Entry 6T4A (X-ray diffraction, 1.31 A resolution); this record covers chains L and H of the 3 polymer chains in the assembly.

== Chain L ==
Molecule: Prothrombin
Source organism: Homo sapiens
Notes: EC 3.4.21.5
UniProt: P00734 (THRB_HUMAN); the construct lacks a stretch of the UniProt sequence, so the offset changes along the chain: -4 to 0 = UniProt 328-332; 1-14 = UniProt 336-349; 15-17 = UniProt 361-363
Amino-acid sequence (36 residues; each row starts with the number of its first residue; a row labelled like 14A-14K holds insertion residues (14A, then the next letters in order); numbers below 1 keep their minus sign (Thr-4 is residue -4)):
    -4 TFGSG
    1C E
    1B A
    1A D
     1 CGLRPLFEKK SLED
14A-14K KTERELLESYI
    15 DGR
Not modelled in the structure: -4 to 0, 15-17
Swiss-Prot annotation at these positions:
  - site: Arg17 (Cleavage)

== Chain H ==
Molecule: Prothrombin
Source organism: Homo sapiens
Notes: EC 3.4.21.5
UniProt: P00734 (THRB_HUMAN); the construct lacks a stretch of the UniProt sequence and is renumbered around it, so the offset changes along the chain: 16-36 = UniProt 364-384; 37-60 = UniProt 386-409; 61-77 = UniProt 419-435; 78-97 = UniProt 437-456; 7 more segments
Amino-acid sequence (259 residues; each row starts with the number of its first residue; note: 3 numbers in that range are skipped by the numbering (no residue carries them; nothing is unmodelled there); a row labelled like 60A-60I holds insertion residues (60A, then the next letters in order)):
    16 IVEGSDAEIG MSPWQVMLFR K
   36A S
    37 PQELLCGASL ISDRWVLTAA HCLL
60A-60I YPPWDKNFT
    61 ENDLLVRIGK HSRTRYE
   77A R
    78 NIEKISMLEK IYIHPRYNWR
   97A E
    98 NLDRDIALMK LKKPVAFSDY IHPVCLPDRE TA
129A-129C ASL
   130 LQAGYKGRVT GWGNLKET
147A-147G WTANVGK
   150 GQPSVLQVVN LPIVERPVCK DSTRIRITDN MFCAG
  184A Y
   185 KP
186A-186D DEGK
   187 RGDACEGDSG GPFVMKSP
204A-204B FN
   205 NRWYQMGIVS WGE
   219 GCD
  221A R
   222 DGKYGFYTHV FRLKKWIQKV IDQFGE
Not modelled in the structure: 147A-147G, 247
Disulfide bonds: Cys42-Cys58, Cys168-Cys182, Cys191-Cys220
Covalently attached groups: N-acetylglucosamine (NAG) linked to Asn60G
Ion coordination: Na+ site 1: Lys169, Thr172, Phe204A; Na+ site 2: Arg221A, Lys224
Small-molecule neighbours: D-Phe-Pro-p-aminopyridine (J5K; (2S)-1-[(2R)-2-azanyl-3-phenyl-propanoyl]-N-[(6-azanylpyridin-3-yl)methyl]pyrrolidine-2-carboxamide): His57, Tyr60A, Trp60D, Glu97A, Asn98, Leu99, Ile174, Asp189, Ala190, Cys191, Glu192, Ser195, Val213, Ser214, Trp215, Gly216, Glu217, Gly219, Cys220
Swiss-Prot annotation at these positions:
  - region: Ala183 to Val200 (High affinity receptor-binding region which is also known as the TP508 peptide)
  - active site (Charge relay system): His57, Asp102, Ser195
  - glycosylation: Asn60G (N-linked (GlcNAc...) (complex) asparagine)

== Interface between chain L and chain H ==
Pairs across the interface (59; chain L residue first):
  Cys1(L) - Pro120(H)
  Cys1(L) - Val121(H)
  Cys1(L) - Cys122(H)  disulfide
  Cys1(L) - Arg206(H)  hydrogen bond (backbone-side chain)
  Asp1A(L) - His119(H)  salt bridge
  Asp1A(L) - Arg206(H)
  Ala1B(L) - Arg206(H)  hydrogen bond (backbone-side chain)
  Gly2(L) - Trp29(H)
  Gly2(L) - Pro120(H)  hydrogen bond (backbone-backbone)
  Gly2(L) - Cys122(H)
  Gly2(L) - Arg206(H)
  Gly2(L) - Trp207(H)  hydrogen bond (backbone-backbone)
  Leu3(L) - His119(H)  hydrogen bond (backbone-side chain)
  Leu3(L) - Asn205(H)
  Leu3(L) - Arg206(H)
  Arg4(L) - Gly25(H)
  Arg4(L) - Met26(H)  hydrogen bond (side chain-backbone)
  Arg4(L) - Pro28(H)
  Arg4(L) - Trp29(H)
  Arg4(L) - Arg137(H)
  Arg4(L) - Trp207(H)
  Pro5(L) - Ser115(H)
  Pro5(L) - Asp116(H)
  Pro5(L) - His119(H)
  Leu6(L) - Ile24(H)
  Leu6(L) - Asp116(H)
  Phe7(L) - Glu23(H)
  Phe7(L) - Ile24(H)
  Phe7(L) - Gly25(H)
  Phe7(L) - Met26(H)  hydrophobic
  Glu8(L) - Lys202(H)  salt bridge
  Glu8(L) - Asn205(H)
  Glu8(L) - Trp207(H)  hydrogen bond
  Asp14(L) - Glu23(H)
  Asp14(L) - Met26(H)
  Asp14(L) - Arg137(H)  salt bridge
  Asp14(L) - Trp207(H)
  Lys14A(L) - Glu23(H)  hydrogen bond (backbone-side chain)
  Thr14B(L) - Arg137(H)  hydrogen bond
  Thr14B(L) - Asn159(H)  hydrogen bond
  Glu14C(L) - Arg137(H)
  Glu14C(L) - Lys202(H)  salt bridge
  Glu14E(L) - Lys135(H)  salt bridge
  Glu14E(L) - Asn159(H)  hydrogen bond
  Glu14E(L) - Tyr184A(H)  hydrogen bond
  Leu14F(L) - Lys135(H)
  Leu14F(L) - Gly136(H)
  Leu14F(L) - Asn159(H)
  Leu14F(L) - Trp207(H)  hydrophobic
  Leu14G(L) - Pro204(H)  hydrophobic
  Ser14I(L) - Gly133(H)
  Ser14I(L) - Tyr134(H)
  Ser14I(L) - Lys135(H)  hydrogen bond (side chain-backbone)
  Tyr14J(L) - Tyr134(H)  hydrophobic
  Tyr14J(L) - Lys135(H)  hydrogen bond (side chain-backbone)
  Tyr14J(L) - Met201(H)
  Tyr14J(L) - Lys202(H)
  Tyr14J(L) - Pro204(H)
  Ile14K(L) - Tyr134(H)  hydrogen bond (backbone-side chain)
Also at the interface, not in a pair above, chain L (21 interface residues in all): Glu1C
Also at the interface, not in a pair above, chain H (27 interface residues in all): Tyr117, Lys186D
Inter-chain disulfides: Cys1(L)-Cys122(H)

== Overview ==
The interface between chain L and chain H involves 21 residues on one side and 27 on the other; the contacts
include 1 disulfide bond, 15 hydrogen bonds and 5 salt bridges. Polar contacts include Asp1A(L)-His119(H),
Glu8(L)-Lys202(H) and Glu14E(L)-Lys135(H). Bound to chain H: D-Phe-Pro-p-aminopyridine.
Here chain L is Prothrombin and chain H is Prothrombin, both from Homo sapiens. Entry 6T4A (Thrombin in
Complex with a D-Phe-Pro-p-aminopyridine derivative) was determined by X-ray diffraction, deposited together
with 6HSX, 6T3Q and 6TDT.
